Entry 8E28 (electron microscopy, 3.10 A resolution); this record covers chains A and C.

[Chain A]
Protein: DIS3-like exonuclease 2
From: Homo sapiens
UniProtKB: Q8IYB7 (DI3L2_HUMAN); residues 1-858 here = UniProt positions 1-858
Chain sequence (858 residues; row label = number of the first residue in the row):
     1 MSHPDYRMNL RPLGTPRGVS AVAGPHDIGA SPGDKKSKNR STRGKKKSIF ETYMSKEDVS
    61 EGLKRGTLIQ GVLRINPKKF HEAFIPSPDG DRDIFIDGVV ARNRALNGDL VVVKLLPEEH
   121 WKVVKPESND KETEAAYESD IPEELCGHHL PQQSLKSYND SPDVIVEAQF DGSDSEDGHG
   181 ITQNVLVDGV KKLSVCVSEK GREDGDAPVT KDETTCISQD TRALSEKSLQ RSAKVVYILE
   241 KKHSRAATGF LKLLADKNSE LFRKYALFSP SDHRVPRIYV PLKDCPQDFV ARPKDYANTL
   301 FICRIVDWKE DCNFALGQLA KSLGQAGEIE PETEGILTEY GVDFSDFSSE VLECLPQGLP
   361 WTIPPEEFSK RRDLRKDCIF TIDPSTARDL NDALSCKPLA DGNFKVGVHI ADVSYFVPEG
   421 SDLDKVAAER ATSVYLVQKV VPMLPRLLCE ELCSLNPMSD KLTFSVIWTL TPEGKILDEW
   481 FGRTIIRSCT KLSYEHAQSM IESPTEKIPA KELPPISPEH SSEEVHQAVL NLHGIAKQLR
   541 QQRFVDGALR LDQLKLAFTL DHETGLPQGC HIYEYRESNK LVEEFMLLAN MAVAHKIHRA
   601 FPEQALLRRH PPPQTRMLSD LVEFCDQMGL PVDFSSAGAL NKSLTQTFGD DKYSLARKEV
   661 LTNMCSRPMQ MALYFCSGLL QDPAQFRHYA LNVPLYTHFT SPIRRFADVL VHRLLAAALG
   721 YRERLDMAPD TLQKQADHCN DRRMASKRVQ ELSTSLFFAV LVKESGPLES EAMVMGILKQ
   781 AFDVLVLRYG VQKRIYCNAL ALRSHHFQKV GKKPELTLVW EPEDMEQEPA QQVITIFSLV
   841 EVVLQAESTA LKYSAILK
Disordered / not traced: 1-48, 119-229, 255-263
Construct notes: engineered mutation Asn391 (Asp in Q8IYB7)
Reported in the primary citation:
  - binding site for RNA hairpin A-GCU14 (chain C): Asn663

[Chain C]
Molecule: RNA hairpin A-GCU14
Sequence (34 nucleotides; row label = number of the first residue in the row; numbers below 1 keep their minus sign (G-18 is residue -18)):
   -18 GAGGCCUUUC GAGGCCUUGC UUUUUUUUUU UUUU
Disordered / not traced: -18 to 0

[Interface between chain A and chain C]
Contacting residue pairs - 89 pairs, chain A then chain C:
  Arg74(A) with U7(C), base contact; U8(C), sugar contact
  Asn76(A) with U6(C), sugar contact; U7(C), sugar contact
  Pro77(A) with U3(C), hydrogen bond to the base
  Lys78(A) with U3(C), base contact; U5(C), sugar contact
  Lys79(A) with U3(C), base contact; U6(C), base contact
  Phe80(A) with U2(C), stacking on the base; U3(C), hydrogen bond to the base
  Glu82(A) with U6(C), sugar contact
  Phe84(A) with U7(C), stacking on the base
  Asp93(A) with U7(C), base contact
  Leu267(A) with C1(C), sugar contact
  Ser269(A) with U2(C), hydrogen bond to the phosphate
  His273(A) with U2(C), hydrogen bond to the base; U3(C), stacking on the base
  Val275(A) with U2(C), base contact
  Pro276(A) with U2(C), base contact
  Arg277(A) with C1(C), phosphate contact; U2(C), salt bridge to the phosphate
  Asn313(A) with C1(C), base contact
  Phe314(A) with C1(C), sugar contact
  Asp383(A) with U14(C), hydrogen bond to the sugar; U15(C), phosphate contact
  Pro384(A) with U14(C), sugar contact
  Thr386(A) with U15(C), hydrogen bond to the sugar
  Ala387(A) with U15(C), phosphate contact
  Asp389(A) with U15(C), phosphate contact
  Leu390(A) with U15(C), phosphate contact
  Asn391(A) with U15(C), hydrogen bond to the phosphate
  Asp392(A) with U14(C), sugar contact
  Tyr435(A) with U15(C), stacking on the base
  Tyr494(A) with U14(C), hydrogen bond to the sugar
  Arg550(A) with U12(C), hydrogen bond to the base
  Leu551(A) with U10(C), hydrogen bond to the base; U11(C), hydrogen bond to the base
  Asp552(A) with U11(C), base contact
  Gln553(A) with U9(C), hydrogen bond to the base; U10(C), hydrogen bond to the base
  Tyr575(A) with U13(C), base contact
  Val582(A) with U13(C), sugar contact
  Glu583(A) with U12(C), hydrogen bond to the sugar; U13(C), sugar contact
  Met586(A) with U13(C), phosphate contact; U14(C), phosphate contact
  Leu587(A) with U12(C), sugar contact
  Asn590(A) with U13(C), phosphate contact
  Arg608(A) with U12(C), salt bridge to the phosphate
  His610(A) with U10(C), sugar contact; U11(C), sugar contact
  Gln614(A) with U8(C), base contact
  Arg616(A) with U7(C), hydrogen bond to the base; U8(C), hydrogen bond to the base
  Met617(A) with U8(C), base contact
  Asn663(A) with U9(C), hydrogen bond to the base
  Ser666(A) with U9(C), sugar contact; U10(C), sugar contact
  Arg667(A) with U8(C), salt bridge to the phosphate; U9(C), sugar contact
  Met669(A) with U9(C), phosphate contact; U10(C), sugar contact
  Gln670(A) with U10(C), hydrogen bond to the sugar
  Met671(A) with U10(C), phosphate contact; U11(C), phosphate contact
  Ala672(A) with U11(C), hydrogen bond to the phosphate; U12(C), phosphate contact
  His688(A) with U11(C), phosphate contact; U12(C), salt bridge to the phosphate
  Ala690(A) with U11(C), sugar contact
  Leu691(A) with U12(C), sugar contact
  Tyr696(A) with U12(C), hydrogen bond to the phosphate; U13(C), hydrogen bond to the phosphate
  His698(A) with U13(C), salt bridge to the phosphate
  Thr700(A) with U14(C), hydrogen bond to the phosphate
  Arg704(A) with U14(C), phosphate contact; U15(C), salt bridge to the phosphate
  Arg743(A) with U12(C), salt bridge to the phosphate
  Lys747(A) with U10(C), salt bridge to the phosphate; U11(C), salt bridge to the phosphate
  Glu751(A) with U10(C), phosphate contact
  Gln780(A) with U5(C), base contact
  Gln792(A) with U9(C), base contact
  Arg794(A) with U5(C), salt bridge to the phosphate; U6(C), salt bridge to the phosphate
  Tyr796(A) with U4(C), stacking on the base; U5(C), hydrogen bond to the phosphate
  Asn798(A) with U4(C), hydrogen bond to the base
Interface residues without a listed pair, chain A (73 interface residues in all): Arg388, Leu549, Asn579, Arg705, Gln750, Met775, Leu778, Lys779, Ala799

[Summary]
Chain A and chain C form an interface of 73 and 15 residues respectively, with 24 hydrogen bonds, 11 salt
bridges and 5 aromatic stacking contacts. Polar pairs include Pro77(A)-U3(C), Phe80(A)-U3(C) and
His273(A)-U2(C). The paper reports a binding site for RNA hairpin A-GCU14 (chain C) at Asn663(A).
Here chain A is DIS3-like exonuclease 2 (Homo sapiens) and chain C is RNA hairpin A-GCU14. Entry 8E28 (Human
Dis3L2 in complex with hairpin A-GCU14) was determined by electron microscopy (same publication as 8E27, 8E29
and 8E2A).
